7VWX - chains H and I of the 29 polymer chains in the assembly; structure by electron microscopy, 7.60 A resolution (low resolution: residue-level contacts below are approximate; hydrogen-bond / salt-bridge calls are withheld).

# Chain H (and I)
Molecule: Chaperonin GroEL
Source organism: Escherichia coli K-12
Notes: EC 5.6.1.7; chain I of this document is another copy of the same molecule, construct and numbering; everything in this record applies to it too
Reference sequence: P0A6F5 (CH60_ECOLI); residues 1-548 here = UniProt positions 1-548
Sequence (548 residues; row label = number of the first residue in the row):
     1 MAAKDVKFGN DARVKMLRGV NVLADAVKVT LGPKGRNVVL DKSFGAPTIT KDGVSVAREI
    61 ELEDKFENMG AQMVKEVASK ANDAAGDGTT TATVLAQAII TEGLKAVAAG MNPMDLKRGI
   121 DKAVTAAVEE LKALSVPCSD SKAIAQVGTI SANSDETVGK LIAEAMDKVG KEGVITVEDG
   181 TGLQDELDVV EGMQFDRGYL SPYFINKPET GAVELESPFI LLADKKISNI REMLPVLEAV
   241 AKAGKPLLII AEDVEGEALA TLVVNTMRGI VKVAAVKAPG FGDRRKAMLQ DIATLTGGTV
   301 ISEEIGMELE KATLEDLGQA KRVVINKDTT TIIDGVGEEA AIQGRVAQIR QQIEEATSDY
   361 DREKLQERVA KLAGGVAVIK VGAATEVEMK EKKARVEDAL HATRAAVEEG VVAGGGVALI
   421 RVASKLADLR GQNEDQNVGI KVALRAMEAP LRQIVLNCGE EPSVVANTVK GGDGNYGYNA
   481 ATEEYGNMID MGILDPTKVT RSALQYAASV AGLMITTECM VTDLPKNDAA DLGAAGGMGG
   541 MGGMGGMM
Disordered / not traced: 1, 526-548

# Chain H / chain I interface
Pairs across the interface (50; chain H residue first):
  A2(H) - E61(I)
  A3(H) - E61(I)
  A3(H) - E63(I)
  K4(H) - E59(I)
  K4(H) - E61(I)
  K4(H) - E63(I)
  F8(H) - A26(I)
  R13(H) - R36(I)
  M69(H) - P47(I)
  Q72(H) - G45(I)
  Q72(H) - A46(I)
  Q72(H) - P47(I)
  M73(H) - P47(I)
  E76(H) - T385(I)
  E76(H) - E386(I)
  E76(H) - V387(I)
  K80(H) - A384(I)
  V107(H) - R36(I)
  M111(H) - R36(I)
  N112(H) - K34(I)
  P113(H) - R36(I)
  M114(H) - P33(I)
  M114(H) - K34(I)
  R118(H) - S154(I)
  K286(H) - Y203(I)
  Q290(H) - Y203(I)
  G306(H) - V264(I)
  Q351(H) - T210(I)
  A356(H) - T181(I)
  Q505(H) - A384(I)
  Y506(H) - A384(I)
  S509(H) - T385(I)
  S509(H) - E388(I)
  L513(H) - V387(I)
  I515(H) - R36(I)
  T516(H) - R36(I)
  T516(H) - N37(I)
  T517(H) - R36(I)
  E518(H) - V29(I)
  E518(H) - R36(I)
  E518(H) - N37(I)
  C519(H) - V29(I)
  C519(H) - N37(I)
  C519(H) - V38(I)
  C519(H) - V39(I)
  M520(H) - V39(I)
  V521(H) - V39(I)
  V521(H) - D41(I)
  T522(H) - D41(I)
  D523(H) - D41(I)
Other interface residues (no listed pair), chain H (36 interface residues in all): V6, K65
Other interface residues (no listed pair), chain I (29 interface residues in all): V22, D25, I49, L62

# Overview
Chain H and chain I form an interface of 36 and 29 residues respectively.
Chain H and chain I are both Chaperonin GroEL (Escherichia coli K-12); the structure, CryoEM structure of
football-shaped GroEL:ES2 with RuBisCO, was determined by electron microscopy.
